PDB entry 8FQK | electron microscopy, 3.50 A resolution | chains D and E of the 7 polymer chains in the assembly

== Chain D (and E) ==
Molecule: Scaffolding domain delta
Source organism: Escherichia phage HK97
Notes: chain E of this document is another copy of the same molecule, construct and numbering; everything in this record applies to it too
UniProtKB: P49861 (CAPSD_BPHK7); residues 1-385 here = UniProt positions 1-385
Chain sequence (385 residues; row label = number of the first residue in the row):
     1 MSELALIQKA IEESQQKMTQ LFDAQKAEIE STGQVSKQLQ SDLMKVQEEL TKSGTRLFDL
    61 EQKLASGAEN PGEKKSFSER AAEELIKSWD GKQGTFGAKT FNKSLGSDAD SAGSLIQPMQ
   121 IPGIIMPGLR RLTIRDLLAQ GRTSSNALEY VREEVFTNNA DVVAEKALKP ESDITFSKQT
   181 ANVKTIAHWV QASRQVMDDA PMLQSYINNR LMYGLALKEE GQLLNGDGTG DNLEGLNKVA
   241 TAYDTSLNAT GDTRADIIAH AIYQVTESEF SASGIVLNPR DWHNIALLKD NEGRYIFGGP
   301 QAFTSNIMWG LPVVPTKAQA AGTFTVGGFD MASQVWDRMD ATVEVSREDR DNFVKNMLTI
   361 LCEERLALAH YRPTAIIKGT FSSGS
Unresolved in the structure: 1-75, 103-130, 158-172, 384-385 (chain E: 1-75, 106-130, 158-172, 384-385)
Swiss-Prot annotation at these positions:
  - cross-link: Lys169 (Isoaspartyl lysine isopeptide (Lys-Asn) (interchain with N-356)), Asn356 (Isoaspartyl lysine isopeptide (Asn-Lys) (interchain with K-169))
  - mutagenesis: Lys103 (K103L: Reduced cleavage efficiency), Lys169 (K169Y: Loss of ability to form cross-links between subunits), Asn356 (N356D: Loss of cleavage and cross-linking), Cys362 (C362S: No loss in the ability to form cross-links)

== Interface between chain D and chain E ==
Contacting residue pairs (36; chain D residue first):
  Gln191(D) with Val151(E); Phe176(E)
  Ser193(D) with Glu149(E), hydrogen bond (side chain-backbone)
  Gln195(D) with Glu149(E)
  Asp199(D) with Thr143(E); Ser144(E), hydrogen bond
  Pro201(D) with Arg142(E); Ser144(E)
  Met202(D) with Arg142(E), hydrogen bond (backbone-backbone); Thr143(E); Leu148(E), hydrophobic; Trp336(E), hydrophobic
  Gln204(D) with Arg142(E), hydrogen bond
  Ser205(D) with Gly141(E); Arg142(E), hydrogen bond (side chain-backbone); Trp336(E)
  Tyr206(D) with Trp336(E), hydrophobic
  Asn209(D) with Gln140(E), hydrogen bond (side chain-backbone); Gln334(E)
  Arg210(D) with Glu153(E), salt bridge; Gln334(E); Tyr371(E)
  Tyr213(D) with Asp330(E), hydrogen bond; Met331(E), hydrophobic
  Gly214(D) with Met331(E)
  Pro279(D) with Gly310(E)
  Arg280(D) with Trp309(E)
  His283(D) with Ile307(E); Gly310(E)
  Leu287(D) with Gln301(E)
  Tyr295(D) with Gln301(E), hydrogen bond
  Lys317(D) with Ala272(E)
  Lys355(D) with Phe176(E); Lys178(E)
  Met357(D) with Val151(E), hydrophobic; Phe176(E), hydrophobic
Also at the interface, not in a pair above, chain D (24 interface residues in all): His188, Ala192, Phe303
Also at the interface, not in a pair above, chain E (26 interface residues in all): Ser145, Tyr150, Ser177, Ser271, Leu311

== In short ==
24 residues of chain D face 26 of chain E across their interface; the contacts include 8 hydrogen bonds and 1
salt bridge. Among the polar pairs are Arg210(D)-Glu153(E), Ser193(D)-Glu149(E) and Asp199(D)-Ser144(E).
Curated annotation (UniProt) lists 4 mutagenesis sites on chain D.
Chain D and chain E are both Scaffolding domain delta (Escherichia phage HK97); the structure, Asymmetric unit
of HK97 phage prohead I, was determined by electron microscopy together with 8FQL from the same study.
